Entry 8QJ7 (electron microscopy, 3.07 A resolution); this record covers chains A and B of the 4 polymer chains in the assembly.

Chain A:
Name: DNA polymerase alpha catalytic subunit
Organism: Homo sapiens
UniProt: P09884 (DPOLA_HUMAN); residues 1-1462 here = UniProt positions 1-1462
Amino-acid sequence (1462 residues; row label = number of the first residue in the row):
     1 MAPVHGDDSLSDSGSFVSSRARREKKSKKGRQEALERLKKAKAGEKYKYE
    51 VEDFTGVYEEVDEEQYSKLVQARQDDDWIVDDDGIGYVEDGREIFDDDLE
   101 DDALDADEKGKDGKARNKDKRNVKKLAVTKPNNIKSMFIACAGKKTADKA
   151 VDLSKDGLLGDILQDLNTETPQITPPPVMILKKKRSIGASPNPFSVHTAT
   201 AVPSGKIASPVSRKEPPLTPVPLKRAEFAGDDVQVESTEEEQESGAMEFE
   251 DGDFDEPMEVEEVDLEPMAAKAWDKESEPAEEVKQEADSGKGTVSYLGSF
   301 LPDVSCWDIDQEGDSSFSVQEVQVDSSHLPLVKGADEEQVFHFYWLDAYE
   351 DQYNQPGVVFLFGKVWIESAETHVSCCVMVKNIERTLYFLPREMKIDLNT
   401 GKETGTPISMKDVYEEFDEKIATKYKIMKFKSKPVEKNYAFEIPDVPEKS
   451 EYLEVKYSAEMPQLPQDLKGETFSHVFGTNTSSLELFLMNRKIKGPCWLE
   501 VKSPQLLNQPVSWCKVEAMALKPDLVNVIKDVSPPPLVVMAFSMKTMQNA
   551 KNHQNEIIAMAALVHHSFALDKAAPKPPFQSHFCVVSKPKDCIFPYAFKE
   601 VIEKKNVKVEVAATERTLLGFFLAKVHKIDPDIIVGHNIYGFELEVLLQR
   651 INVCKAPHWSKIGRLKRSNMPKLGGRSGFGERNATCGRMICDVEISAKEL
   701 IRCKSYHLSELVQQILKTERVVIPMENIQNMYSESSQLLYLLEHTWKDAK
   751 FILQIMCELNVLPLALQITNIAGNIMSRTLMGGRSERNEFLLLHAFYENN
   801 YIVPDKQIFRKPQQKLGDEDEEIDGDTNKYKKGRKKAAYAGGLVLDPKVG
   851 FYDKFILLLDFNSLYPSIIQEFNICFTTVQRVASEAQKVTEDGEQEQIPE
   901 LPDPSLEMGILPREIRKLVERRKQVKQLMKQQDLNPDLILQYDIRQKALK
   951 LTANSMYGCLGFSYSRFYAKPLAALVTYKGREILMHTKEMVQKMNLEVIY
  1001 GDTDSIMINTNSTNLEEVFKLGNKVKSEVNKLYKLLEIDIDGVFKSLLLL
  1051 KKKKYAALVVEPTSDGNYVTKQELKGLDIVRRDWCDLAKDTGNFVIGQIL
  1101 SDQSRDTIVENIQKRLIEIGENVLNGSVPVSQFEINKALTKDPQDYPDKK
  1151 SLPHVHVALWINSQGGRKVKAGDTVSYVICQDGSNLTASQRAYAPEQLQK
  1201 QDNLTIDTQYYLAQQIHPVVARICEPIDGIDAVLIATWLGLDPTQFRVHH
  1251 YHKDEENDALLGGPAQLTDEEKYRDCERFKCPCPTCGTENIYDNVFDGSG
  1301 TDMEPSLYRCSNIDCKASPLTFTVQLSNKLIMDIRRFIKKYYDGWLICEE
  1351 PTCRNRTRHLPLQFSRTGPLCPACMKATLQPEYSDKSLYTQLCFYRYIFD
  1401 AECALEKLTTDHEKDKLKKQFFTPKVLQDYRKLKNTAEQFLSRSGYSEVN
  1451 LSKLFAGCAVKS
Unresolved in the structure: 1-337, 673-679, 815-841, 883-897, 1457-1462
Ion coordination: Zn2+ site 1: C1283, C1286, C1310, C1315; Zn2+ site 2: C1348, C1353, C1371, C1374
UniProt features mapped onto this chain:
  - zinc finger: C1283 to S1318 (CysA-type)
  - motif: C1348 to C1374 (CysB motif)
  - binding site (Zn(2+)): C1283, C1286, C1310, C1315, C1348, C1353, C1371, C1374
  - site: K124, K125 (Cleavage)
  - modified residue: T174 (Phosphothreonine), S186 (Phosphoserine), S190 (Phosphoserine), S209 (Phosphoserine), K224 (N6-acetyllysine), T406 (Phosphothreonine), K970 (N6-succinyllysine)
  - natural variant: I79 (I79S: In VEODS), G110 (G110R: In VEODS), P1381 (P1381L: In VEODS)

Chain B:
Name: DNA polymerase alpha subunit B
Organism: Homo sapiens
UniProt: Q14181 (DPOA2_HUMAN); residues 1-598 here = UniProt positions 1-598
Amino-acid sequence (598 residues; numbered 1 to 598; the number before each row is that of its first residue):
     1 MSASAQQLAEELQIFGLDCEEALIEKLVELCVQYGQNEEGMVGELIAFCT
    51 STHKVGLTSEILNSFEHEFLSKRLSKARHSTCKDSGHAGARDIVSIQELI
   101 EVEEEEEILLNSYTTPSKGSQKRAISTPETPLTKRSVSTRSPHQLLSPSS
   151 FSPSATPSQKYNSRSNRGEVVTSFGLAQGVSWSGRGGAGNISLKVLGCPE
   201 ALTGSYKSMFQKLPDIREVLTCKIEELGSELKEHYKIEAFTPLLAPAQEP
   251 VTLLGQIGCDSNGKLNNKSVILEGDREHSSGAQIPVDLSELKEYSLFPGQ
   301 VVIMEGINTTGRKLVATKLYEGVPLPFYQPTEEDADFEQSMVLVACGPYT
   351 TSDSITYDPLLDLIAVINHDRPDVCILFGPFLDAKHEQVENCLLTSPFED
   401 IFKQCLRTIIEGTRSSGSHLVFVPSLRDVHHEPVYPQPPFSYSDLSREDK
   451 KQVQFVSEPCSLSINGVIFGLTSTDLLFHLGAEEISSSSGTSDRFSRILK
   501 HILTQRSYYPLYPPQEDMAIDYESFYVYAQLPVTPDVLIIPSELRYFVKD
   551 VLGCVCVNPGRLTKGQVGGTFARLYLRRPAADGAERQSPCIAVQVVRI
Unresolved in the structure: 1-154
UniProt features mapped onto this chain:
  - modified residue: S126 (Phosphoserine), T127 (Phosphothreonine), T130 (Phosphothreonine), S141 (Phosphoserine), S147 (Phosphoserine), S152 (Phosphoserine), S154 (Phosphoserine)

Interface between chain A and chain B:
Pairs across the interface (90; chain A residue first):
  Q548(A) - T309(B)  hydrogen bond
  Q548(A) - T310(B)  hydrogen bond
  H553(A) - I307(B)
  H553(A) - T309(B)
  H553(A) - V315(B)
  N555(A) - Q248(B)  hydrogen bond
  N555(A) - T309(B)  hydrogen bond
  F642(A) - T309(B)
  E645(A) - P246(B)
  E645(A) - A247(B)
  E645(A) - Q248(B)
  V646(A) - Q248(B)
  Q649(A) - Q248(B)
  Q649(A) - E249(B)
  Q814(A) - S280(B)
  K1141(A) - K268(B)
  K1141(A) - S269(B)  hydrogen bond
  D1145(A) - N266(B)  hydrogen bond (backbone-side chain)
  D1145(A) - K268(B)  salt bridge
  Y1146(A) - N266(B)
  P1147(A) - S261(B)
  P1147(A) - G263(B)
  P1147(A) - K264(B)
  P1147(A) - N266(B)
  P1147(A) - S269(B)
  D1148(A) - S261(B)
  V1324(A) - T395(B)
  V1324(A) - S396(B)
  V1324(A) - P397(B)
  Q1325(A) - C392(B)
  Q1325(A) - L394(B)
  N1328(A) - S396(B)  hydrogen bond (side chain-backbone)
  N1328(A) - P397(B)
  N1328(A) - F398(B)  hydrogen bond (side chain-backbone)
  I1331(A) - F398(B)  hydrophobic
  M1332(A) - F398(B)  hydrophobic
  M1332(A) - V429(B)  hydrophobic
  R1335(A) - L426(B)  hydrogen bond (side chain-backbone)
  R1335(A) - R427(B)
  R1335(A) - D428(B)  hydrogen bond (side chain-backbone)
  R1335(A) - V429(B)  hydrogen bond (side chain-backbone)
  R1335(A) - H431(B)  hydrogen bond (side chain-backbone)
  R1335(A) - P433(B)
  I1338(A) - M209(B)  hydrophobic
  Y1341(A) - M209(B)
  Y1341(A) - F210(B)
  Y1341(A) - Q211(B)  hydrogen bond (side chain-backbone)
  Y1342(A) - M209(B)
  Y1342(A) - Q211(B)
  Y1342(A) - V434(B)  hydrophobic
  Y1342(A) - A519(B)  hydrophobic
  Y1342(A) - I520(B)
  Y1342(A) - D521(B)
  D1343(A) - E516(B)
  L1346(A) - L213(B)  hydrophobic
  R1356(A) - N262(B)  hydrogen bond (backbone-side chain)
  T1357(A) - N262(B)
  R1358(A) - P514(B)  hydrogen bond (side chain-backbone)
  R1358(A) - Q515(B)
  R1358(A) - E516(B)  salt bridge
  H1359(A) - Q256(B)
  H1359(A) - E273(B)  salt bridge
  H1359(A) - Q283(B)
  H1359(A) - Y512(B)
  L1360(A) - L213(B)
  L1360(A) - I216(B)  hydrophobic
  L1360(A) - Y512(B)  hydrogen bond (backbone-side chain)
  P1361(A) - E273(B)
  L1362(A) - R217(B)  hydrogen bond (backbone-side chain)
  L1362(A) - E273(B)  hydrogen bond (backbone-side chain)
  L1362(A) - G281(B)
  Q1363(A) - E273(B)
  Q1363(A) - S280(B)
  Q1363(A) - G281(B)  hydrogen bond (backbone-backbone)
  F1364(A) - R217(B)
  P1369(A) - L213(B)  hydrophobic
  D1385(A) - F210(B)
  D1385(A) - Q211(B)
  L1388(A) - M209(B)  hydrophobic
  F1440(A) - M209(B)
  R1443(A) - K207(B)
  R1443(A) - S208(B)
  R1443(A) - M209(B)
  R1443(A) - E432(B)  salt bridge
  S1444(A) - M209(B)
  G1445(A) - S208(B)
  G1445(A) - M209(B)
  G1445(A) - F210(B)
  Y1446(A) - F210(B)  hydrophobic
  Y1446(A) - K212(B)
Also at the interface, not in a pair above, chain A (49 interface residues in all): Q554, G641, K1329, K1339, W1345, P1372, P1381, L1392
Also at the interface, not in a pair above, chain B (63 interface residues in all): S205, P214, L220, T221, I224, C259, D260, G274, A384, V389, H430, P513, M518

Summary:
The interface between chain A and chain B involves 49 residues on one side and 63 on the other; the contacts
include 19 hydrogen bonds and 4 salt bridges. Polar pairs include D1145(A)-K268(B), R1358(A)-E516(B) and
H1359(A)-E273(B). UniProt lists 8 Zn2+-binding residues on chain A.
Chain A is DNA polymerase alpha catalytic subunit and chain B is DNA polymerase alpha subunit B, both from
Homo sapiens; the structure, Cryo-EM structure of human DNA polymerase alpha-primase in pre-initiation stage
1, was determined by electron microscopy.
